1OI2 - chains A and B; structure by X-ray diffraction, 1.75 A resolution.

== Chain A (and B) ==
Protein: Hypothetical protein ycgt
From: Escherichia coli
Notes: EC 2.7.1.29; chain B of this document is another copy of the same molecule, construct and numbering; everything in this record applies to it too
UniProt: P76015 (YCGT_ECOLI); the author numbering skips numbers that UniProt does not, so the offset changes along the chain: 1-215 = UniProt 1-215; 218-368 = UniProt 216-366
Chain sequence (366 residues; each row starts with the number of its first residue; note: 2 numbers in that range are skipped by the numbering (no residue carries them; nothing is unmodelled there)):
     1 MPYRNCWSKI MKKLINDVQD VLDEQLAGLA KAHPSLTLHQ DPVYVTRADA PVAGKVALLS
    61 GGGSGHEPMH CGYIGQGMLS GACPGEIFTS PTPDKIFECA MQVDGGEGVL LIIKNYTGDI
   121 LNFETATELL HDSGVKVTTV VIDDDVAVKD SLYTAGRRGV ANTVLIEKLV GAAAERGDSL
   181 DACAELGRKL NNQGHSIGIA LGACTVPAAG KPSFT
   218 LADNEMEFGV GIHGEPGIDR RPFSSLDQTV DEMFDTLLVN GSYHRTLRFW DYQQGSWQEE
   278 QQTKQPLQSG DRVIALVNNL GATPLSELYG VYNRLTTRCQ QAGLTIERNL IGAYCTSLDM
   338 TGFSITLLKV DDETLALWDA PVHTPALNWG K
Unresolved in the structure: 1-19, 205-215
Covalently attached groups: glycerol (GOL) linked to H230
What the authors report for this chain:
  - binding site for glycerol: G63, H66, D119, H230
  - contacts within the chain: H230-E232 (hydrogen bond), W267-W274, H66-T333 (backbone contact)
  - mutagenesis - H230A, H230K: abolished catalytic activity
  - self-association interface (contacts with another copy of this molecule): D20 to A32

== Interface between chain A and chain B ==
Residue-residue contacts (43; chain A residue first):
  E24(A) - D244(B)
  E24(A) - N310(B)
  Q25(A) - S303(B)
  Q25(A) - Y306(B)
  A27(A) - N310(B)
  G28(A) - Y306(B)
  G28(A) - Y309(B)
  G28(A) - N310(B)
  L29(A) - Y306(B)
  K31(A) - Y309(B)
  K31(A) - N310(B)  hydrogen bond
  K31(A) - T313(B)
  A32(A) - Y309(B)  hydrophobic
  A32(A) - N326(B)  hydrogen bond (backbone-side chain)
  A32(A) - I328(B)  hydrophobic
  H33(A) - Y306(B)  hydrogen bond
  E67(A) - S303(B)
  P68(A) - L302(B)
  D244(A) - E24(B)
  A299(A) - A299(B)  hydrophobic
  A299(A) - D336(B)
  L302(A) - P68(B)
  S303(A) - Q25(B)
  S303(A) - E67(B)
  Y306(A) - Q25(B)
  Y306(A) - G28(B)
  Y306(A) - L29(B)  hydrophobic
  Y306(A) - H33(B)  hydrogen bond
  Y309(A) - G28(B)
  Y309(A) - K31(B)
  Y309(A) - A32(B)  hydrophobic
  N310(A) - E24(B)
  N310(A) - A27(B)
  N310(A) - G28(B)
  N310(A) - K31(B)  hydrogen bond
  T313(A) - K31(B)
  N326(A) - A32(B)  hydrogen bond (side chain-backbone)
  I328(A) - A32(B)  hydrophobic
  D336(A) - A299(B)
  D336(A) - P301(B)
  N365(A) - N365(B)  hydrogen bond (side chain-backbone)
  N365(A) - W366(B)
  W366(A) - N365(B)
Other interface residues (no listed pair), chain A (29 interface residues in all): G298, P301, E304, G307, T314, L335
Other interface residues (no listed pair), chain B (29 interface residues in all): G298, E304, G307, L335, P362

== Summary ==
The chain A/chain B interface involves 29 residues from each chain; the contacts include 7 hydrogen bonds.
Among the polar pairs are K31(A)-N310(B), A32(A)-N326(B) and H33(A)-Y306(B). From the paper: a binding site
for glycerol at G63(A), H66(A) and D119(A) among others; H230A and H230K of chain A abolish catalytic
activity.
Both chains are Hypothetical protein ycgt (Escherichia coli). Entry 1OI2 (X-ray structure of the
dihydroxyacetone kinase from Escherichia coli) was determined by X-ray diffraction (same publication as 1OI3).
